Entry 4EKR (X-ray diffraction, 1.49 A resolution); this record covers chain A.

# Chain A
Molecule: Lysozyme
Organism: Enterobacteria phage T4
Notes: EC 3.2.1.17
UniProt: P00720 (LYS_BPT4); residue numbers follow UniProt; this construct covers 1-164
Sequence (187 residues; row label = number of the first residue in the row; numbers below 1 keep their minus sign (Met-22 is residue -22)):
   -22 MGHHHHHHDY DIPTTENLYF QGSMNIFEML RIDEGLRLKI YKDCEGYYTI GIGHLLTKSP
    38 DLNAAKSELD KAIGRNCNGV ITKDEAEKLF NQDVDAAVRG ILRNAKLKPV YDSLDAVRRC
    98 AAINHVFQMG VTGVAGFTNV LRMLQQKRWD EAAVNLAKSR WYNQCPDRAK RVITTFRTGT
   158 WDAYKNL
Disordered / not traced: -22 to -11
Disulfide bonds: Cys21-Cys142
Glycans and other covalent adducts: beta-mercaptoethanol (BME) linked to Cys97
Construct notes: expression tag (-22 to 0); engineered mutation Cys21 (Thr in P00720), Asp38 (Ser in P00720), Ala99 (Leu in P00720), His102 (Met in P00720), Val108 (Glu in P00720), Val117 (Ser in P00720), Cys142 (Thr in P00720), Asp144 (Asn in P00720)
Ligand contacts:
  - 2-hydroxybenzonitrile (0R0), molecule 1: Ile78, Leu84, Val87, Tyr88, Ala99, His102, Val103, Val111, Val117, Leu118, Leu121, Phe153
  - 2-hydroxybenzonitrile (0R0), molecule 2: Leu79, Lys85, Tyr88, Asp89, Arg96
  - 2-hydroxyethyl disulfide (HED): Thr109, Gly110, Gly113, Phe114
Curated features (UniProtKB/Swiss-Prot):
  - active site (Proton donor/acceptor): Glu11, Asp20
  - binding site (substrate): Leu32, Phe104, Asn132
From the paper describing this entry:
  - contacts within the chain: His102-Met106 (hydrogen bond)
  - binding site for 2-hydroxybenzonitrile: His102
  - mutagenesis - A99L: decreased catalytic activity
  - mutagenesis - A99L (5.6 kcal/mol): increased stability
  - mutagenesis - M106A (1.8-fold), M106D (2.1-fold), L118Q (3.3-fold): increased catalytic activity
  - mutagenesis - M106A (0.1 kcal/mol), M106D (0.5 kcal/mol), L118Q (0.7 kcal/mol): decreased stability
  - mutagenesis - V103N, L121Q: abolished expression

# Overview
Ligands of chain A: 2-hydroxybenzonitrile and 2-hydroxyethyl disulfide. UniProt lists active-site residues
Glu11 and Asp20 and 3 substrate-binding residues. From the paper: a binding site for 2-hydroxybenzonitrile at
His102; M106A, M106D and L118Q increase catalytic activity; 6 substitutions were tested in all.
Chain A is Lysozyme (Enterobacteria phage T4); the structure, T4 Lysozyme L99A/M102H with 2-Cyanophenol Bound,
was determined by X-ray diffraction (same publication as 4E97, 4EKP, 4EKQ and 4EKS).
